Entry 4HMH (X-ray diffraction, 2.30 A resolution); this record covers chains A and C.

== Chain A ==
Molecule: Tankyrase-2
Source organism: Homo sapiens
Notes: EC 2.4.2.30; fragment: C-terminal fragment
Reference sequence: Q9H2K2 (TNKS2_HUMAN); numbering as in UniProt (aligned over 946-1113)
Chain sequence (191 residues; row label = number of the first residue in the row):
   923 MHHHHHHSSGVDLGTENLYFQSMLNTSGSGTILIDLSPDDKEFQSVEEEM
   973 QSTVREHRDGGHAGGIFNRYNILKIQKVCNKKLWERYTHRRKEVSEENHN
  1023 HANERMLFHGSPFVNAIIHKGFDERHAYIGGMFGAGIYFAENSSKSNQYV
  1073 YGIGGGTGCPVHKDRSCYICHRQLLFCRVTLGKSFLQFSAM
Not modelled in the structure: 923-951, 1113
Sequence notes: expression tag (923-945)
Metal / ion sites: Zn2+: C1081, H1084, C1089, C1092
Ligand contacts: 7,3-dihydroxyflavone (F94; 7-hydroxy-2-(3-hydroxyphenyl)-4H-chromen-4-one): F1030, H1031, G1032, S1033, F1035, H1048, A1049, Y1050, Y1060, F1061, A1062, K1067, S1068, Y1071, I1075
Curated features (UniProtKB/Swiss-Prot):
  - binding site (Zn(2+)): C1081, H1084, C1089, C1092
  - mutagenesis: M1054 (M1054V: Loss of activity)

== Chain C ==
Molecule: Tankyrase-2
Source organism: Homo sapiens
Notes: EC 2.4.2.30; fragment: C-terminal fragment
Reference sequence: Q9H2K2 (TNKS2_HUMAN); residues 1114-1162 here = UniProt positions 1114-1162
Chain sequence (49 residues; row label = number of the first residue in the row):
  1114 KMAHSPPGHHSVTGRPSVNGLALAEYVIYRGEQAYPEYLITYQIMRPEG
Not modelled in the structure: 1114, 1162

== Chain A / chain C interface ==
Residue-residue contacts (147; chain A residue first):
  L958(A) - Y1151(C)  hydrophobic
  E964(A) - Y1151(C)  hydrogen bond
  V968(A) - Y1151(C)
  V968(A) - I1153(C)  hydrophobic
  M972(A) - I1153(C)  hydrophobic
  M972(A) - Y1155(C)  hydrophobic
  R977(A) - N1132(C)
  R977(A) - L1134(C)
  R977(A) - A1135(C)
  G986(A) - I1157(C)
  I988(A) - M1158(C)
  I988(A) - P1160(C)
  F989(A) - I1157(C)  hydrophobic
  F989(A) - M1158(C)
  R991(A) - I1157(C)
  R991(A) - M1158(C)  hydrogen bond (backbone-backbone)
  Y992(A) - Y1155(C)  hydrophobic
  Y992(A) - Q1156(C)
  Y992(A) - I1157(C)  hydrophobic
  Y992(A) - M1158(C)
  N993(A) - Y1155(C)
  N993(A) - Q1156(C)  hydrogen bond (backbone-backbone)
  N993(A) - M1158(C)
  I994(A) - T1154(C)
  I994(A) - Y1155(C)  hydrophobic
  L995(A) - T1154(C)  hydrogen bond (backbone-backbone)
  L995(A) - Q1156(C)
  K996(A) - L1152(C)
  K996(A) - I1153(C)
  K996(A) - T1154(C)  hydrogen bond (backbone-backbone)
  I997(A) - Y1151(C)  hydrophobic
  I997(A) - L1152(C)
  Q998(A) - E1150(C)
  Q998(A) - Y1151(C)
  Q998(A) - L1152(C)  hydrogen bond (backbone-backbone)
  K999(A) - E1150(C)
  K999(A) - Y1151(C)
  V1000(A) - Y1148(C)  hydrogen bond (backbone-side chain)
  V1000(A) - P1149(C)
  V1000(A) - E1150(C)  hydrogen bond (backbone-backbone)
  C1001(A) - Y1148(C)
  N1002(A) - Y1148(C)  hydrogen bond (backbone-side chain)
  L1005(A) - Y1148(C)  hydrophobic
  W1006(A) - Y1148(C)
  W1006(A) - E1150(C)
  R1008(A) - E1145(C)
  Y1009(A) - E1145(C)
  Y1009(A) - Q1146(C)
  Y1009(A) - A1147(C)
  Y1009(A) - Y1148(C)  hydrophobic
  R1012(A) - R1143(C)
  R1012(A) - E1145(C)
  R1012(A) - Q1146(C)  hydrogen bond
  V1016(A) - H1123(C)
  E1019(A) - H1123(C)  salt bridge
  R1027(A) - Y1139(C)  hydrogen bond
  L1029(A) - Y1139(C)  hydrophobic
  F1044(A) - G1144(C)
  F1044(A) - A1147(C)  hydrophobic
  E1046(A) - M1115(C)
  F1055(A) - V1125(C)  hydrophobic
  F1055(A) - G1127(C)
  F1055(A) - V1140(C)  hydrophobic
  F1055(A) - Y1142(C)  hydrogen bond (backbone-side chain)
  A1057(A) - M1115(C)
  A1057(A) - A1116(C)  hydrogen bond (backbone-backbone)
  A1057(A) - Y1142(C)
  G1058(A) - V1140(C)
  G1058(A) - I1141(C)
  G1058(A) - Y1142(C)
  I1059(A) - Y1139(C)
  I1059(A) - V1140(C)
  I1059(A) - I1141(C)  hydrogen bond (backbone-backbone)
  Y1060(A) - Y1139(C)
  Y1060(A) - V1140(C)  hydrophobic
  F1061(A) - E1138(C)
  F1061(A) - Y1139(C)  hydrogen bond (backbone-backbone)
  F1061(A) - I1141(C)  hydrophobic
  F1061(A) - A1147(C)  hydrophobic
  E1063(A) - L1136(C)
  E1063(A) - A1137(C)  hydrogen bond (backbone-backbone)
  E1063(A) - Y1139(C)  hydrogen bond
  N1064(A) - A1135(C)
  N1064(A) - L1136(C)  hydrogen bond (side chain-backbone)
  K1067(A) - E1138(C)
  N1069(A) - Y1155(C)  hydrogen bond
  V1072(A) - Y1155(C)
  S1088(A) - I1157(C)
  C1089(A) - I1157(C)
  Y1090(A) - Q1156(C)
  Y1090(A) - I1157(C)
  Y1090(A) - M1158(C)
  Y1090(A) - R1159(C)
  I1091(A) - Q1156(C)  hydrogen bond (backbone-side chain)
  C1092(A) - Q1156(C)
  H1093(A) - Y1155(C)
  H1093(A) - Q1156(C)
  R1094(A) - I1153(C)
  R1094(A) - T1154(C)
  R1094(A) - Y1155(C)  hydrogen bond (backbone-backbone)
  R1094(A) - I1157(C)
  Q1095(A) - L1152(C)
  Q1095(A) - I1153(C)
  Q1095(A) - T1154(C)  hydrogen bond
  Q1095(A) - Y1155(C)
  L1096(A) - Y1151(C)
  L1096(A) - L1152(C)
  L1096(A) - I1153(C)  hydrogen bond (backbone-backbone)
  L1096(A) - Y1155(C)  hydrophobic
  L1097(A) - Y1151(C)
  L1097(A) - L1152(C)  hydrophobic
  F1098(A) - E1150(C)  hydrogen bond (backbone-backbone)
  F1098(A) - Y1151(C)  hydrogen bond (backbone-backbone)
  C1099(A) - Y1148(C)
  C1099(A) - P1149(C)  hydrophobic
  R1100(A) - A1147(C)
  R1100(A) - Y1148(C)  hydrogen bond (backbone-backbone)
  R1100(A) - E1150(C)  salt bridge
  V1101(A) - I1141(C)  hydrophobic
  V1101(A) - Q1146(C)
  T1102(A) - Q1146(C)  hydrogen bond (backbone-backbone)
  L1103(A) - H1123(C)
  L1103(A) - S1124(C)  hydrogen bond (backbone-side chain)
  L1103(A) - Y1139(C)  hydrophobic
  G1104(A) - H1123(C)
  K1105(A) - G1121(C)
  K1105(A) - H1122(C)
  K1105(A) - H1123(C)  hydrogen bond (backbone-backbone)
  K1105(A) - S1124(C)
  S1106(A) - S1124(C)  hydrogen bond
  S1106(A) - V1125(C)
  S1106(A) - T1126(C)  hydrogen bond
  F1107(A) - P1119(C)  hydrophobic
  F1107(A) - H1122(C)
  F1107(A) - S1124(C)  hydrogen bond (backbone-backbone)
  F1107(A) - V1125(C)
  F1107(A) - T1126(C)  hydrogen bond (backbone-backbone)
  L1108(A) - T1126(C)
  Q1109(A) - T1126(C)  hydrogen bond (backbone-backbone)
  Q1109(A) - G1127(C)
  Q1109(A) - R1128(C)  hydrogen bond (backbone-backbone)
  F1110(A) - R1128(C)
  S1111(A) - R1128(C)  hydrogen bond (backbone-backbone)
  S1111(A) - P1129(C)
  S1111(A) - S1130(C)  hydrogen bond (backbone-side chain)
  A1112(A) - S1130(C)
  A1112(A) - V1131(C)
Also at the interface, not in a pair above, chain A (80 interface residues in all): L955, R980, G987, N990, N1020, M1028, F1030, I1039, I1040, D1045, A1049, G1056, A1062

== Overview ==
80 residues of chain A and 42 residues of chain C are in contact, with 37 hydrogen bonds and 2 salt bridges.
Polar contacts include E1019(A)-H1123(C), R1100(A)-E1150(C) and E964(A)-Y1151(C). Chain A binds
7,3-dihydroxyflavone. From UniProt: 4 Zn2+-binding residues and one mutagenesis site on chain A.
Here chain A is Tankyrase-2 and chain C is Tankyrase-2, both from Homo sapiens. Entry 4HMH (Crystal structure
of tankyrase 2 in complex with 7,3-dihydroxyflavone) was determined by X-ray diffraction together with 4HKI,
4HKK, 4HKN, 4HL5, 4HLF, 4HLG and 3 further entries from the same study.
